PDB entry 4HPN | X-ray diffraction, 1.60 A resolution | chain A

[Chain A]
Molecule: Putative uncharacterized protein
Source organism: Agrobacterium tumefaciens
UniProtKB: A9CEQ8 (A9CEQ8_AGRT5); residues 1-378 here = UniProt positions 1-378
Sequence (378 residues; row label = number of the first residue in the row):
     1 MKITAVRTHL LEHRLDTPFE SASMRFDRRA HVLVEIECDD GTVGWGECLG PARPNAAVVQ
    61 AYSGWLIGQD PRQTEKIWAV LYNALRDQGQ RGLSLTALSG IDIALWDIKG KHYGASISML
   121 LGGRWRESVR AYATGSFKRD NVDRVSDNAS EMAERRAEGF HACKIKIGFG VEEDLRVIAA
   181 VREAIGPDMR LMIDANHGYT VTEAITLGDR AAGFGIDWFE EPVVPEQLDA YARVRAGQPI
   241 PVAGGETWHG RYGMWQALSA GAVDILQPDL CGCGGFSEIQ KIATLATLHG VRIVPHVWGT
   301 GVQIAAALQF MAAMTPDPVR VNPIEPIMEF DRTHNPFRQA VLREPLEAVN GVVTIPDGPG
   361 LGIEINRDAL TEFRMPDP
Ion coordination: Ni2+: His13, His334 (together with imidazole); Ca2+ site 1: Asp194, Glu220, Glu246; Ca2+ site 2: Asp209, Gly237
Curated features (UniProtKB/Swiss-Prot):
  - active site: His296 (Proton acceptor)
  - binding site (Mg(2+)): Asp194, Glu220, Glu246
  - site: Asp269 (Increases basicity of active site His)
From the paper describing this entry:
  - Ca2+ coordination: Asp194, Glu220, Glu246
  - catalytic residues: Lys166, His296 (proposed by the authors, not directly observed)
  - conformationally variable residues (order/disorder transition): Glu12 to Ala30, Ser136 to Val142

[Summary]
His13 and His334 form the Ni2+ site. The Ca2+ site 1 is built by Asp194, Glu220 and Glu246. UniProt lists
active-site residue His296 and 3 Mg2+-binding residues. The paper reports catalytic residues Lys166 and
His296; Ca2+ coordination by Asp194, Glu220 and Glu246.
Chain A is Putative uncharacterized protein (Agrobacterium tumefaciens); the structure, Crystal structure of a
proposed galactarolactone cycloisomerase from Agrobacterium Tumefaciens, target EFI-500704, with bound Ca,
ordered ..., was determined by X-ray diffraction, deposited together with 4GGB.
